6ZN8 - chains B and C of the 3 polymer chains in the assembly; structure by X-ray diffraction, 3.21 A resolution.

[Chain B]
Molecule: Endoribonuclease VapD
From: Haemophilus influenzae (strain 86-028NP)
Notes: EC 3.1.-.-
Reference sequence: Q4QN95 (Q4QN95_HAEI8); residues 2-92 here = UniProt positions 2-92
Sequence (100 residues; row label = number of the first residue in the row):
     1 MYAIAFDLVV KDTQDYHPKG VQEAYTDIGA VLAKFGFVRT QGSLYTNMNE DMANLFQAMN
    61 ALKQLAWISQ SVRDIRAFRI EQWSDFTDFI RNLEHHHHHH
Disordered / not traced: 92-100
Construct notes: initiating methionine (1); expression tag (93-100)
Modified / non-standard residues: Mse1 (selenomethionine); Mse48, Mse52, Mse59 (selenomethionine; parent Met)
From the paper describing this entry:
  - catalytic residues: Asp7 (citing earlier work)

[Chain C]
Molecule: VapX
From: Haemophilus influenzae (strain 86-028NP)
Reference sequence: Q4QN94 (Q4QN94_HAEI8); numbering as in UniProt (aligned over 2-63)
Sequence (81 residues; row label = number of the first residue in the row; numbers below 1 keep their minus sign (Mse-17 is residue -17)):
   -17 MASMTGGQQM GRDPNSSSME LRQQIPTGCI KQFGQFGVPY VVGEVAEFLP DGDVLVNITL
    43 LQSGEKDIYR LSYLLEDPEA E
Disordered / not traced: -17 to -3
Construct notes: initiating methionine (-17); expression tag (-16 to 1)
Modified / non-standard residues: Mse-17, Mse-14, Mse-8, Mse1 (selenomethionine)

[How chain B and chain C interact]
Pairs across the interface - 13 pairs, chain B then chain C:
  Asp7(B) - Gln44(C)  hydrogen bond
  Leu8(B) - Glu63(C)
  Val10(B) - Ala62(C)
  Val10(B) - Glu63(C)  hydrogen bond (backbone-backbone)
  Val21(B) - Ile12(C)  hydrophobic
  Gln22(B) - Thr41(C)
  Tyr25(B) - Leu43(C)  hydrophobic
  Tyr25(B) - Gln44(C)
  Arg39(B) - Gln44(C)  hydrogen bond (side chain-backbone)
  Arg39(B) - Ser45(C)
  Gly42(B) - Ser45(C)
  Ser43(B) - Gln44(C)  hydrogen bond (backbone-backbone)
  Arg73(B) - Glu63(C)
Interface residues without a listed pair, chain B (12 interface residues in all): Phe6, Val9
Interface residues without a listed pair, chain C (9 interface residues in all): Val23, Gly46
Interface features reported in the paper:
  - residue pairs: Asp7(B)-Gln44(C), Gln22(B)-Thr41(C), Tyr25(B)-Gln44(C), Arg39(B)-Gln44(C) (hydrogen bond), Ser43(B)-Gln44(C) (hydrogen bond)

[Summary]
Chain B and chain C form an interface of 12 and 9 residues respectively; the contacts include 4 hydrogen
bonds. Polar pairs include Asp7(B)-Gln44(C), Arg39(B)-Gln44(C) and Val10(B)-Glu63(C). The authors report
contacts between Asp7(B) and Gln44(C), Gln22(B) and Thr41(C) and Tyr25(B) and Gln44(C); hydrogen bonds between
Arg39(B) and Gln44(C) and Ser43(B) and Gln44(C). From the paper: the catalytic residue Asp7(B).
Here chain B is Endoribonuclease VapD and chain C is VapX, both from Haemophilus influenzae (strain 86-028NP).
Entry 6ZN8 (Crystal structure of the H. influenzae VapXD toxin-antitoxin complex) was determined by X-ray
diffraction together with 6ZI0 and 6ZI1 from the same study.
